9CQW - chains A and D of the 4 polymer chains in the assembly; structure by electron microscopy, 2.61 A resolution.

== Chain A ==
Molecule: Hemoglobin subunit alpha
Source organism: Homo sapiens
UniProt: P69905 (HBA_HUMAN); residues 1-140 here correspond to UniProt positions 2-141 (UniProt number = residue number + 1)
Sequence (140 residues; each row starts with the number of its first residue):
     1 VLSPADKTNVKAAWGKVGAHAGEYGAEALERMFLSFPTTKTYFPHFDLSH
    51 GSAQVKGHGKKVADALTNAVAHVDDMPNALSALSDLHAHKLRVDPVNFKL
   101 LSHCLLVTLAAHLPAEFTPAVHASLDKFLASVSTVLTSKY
Curated features (UniProtKB/Swiss-Prot):
  - binding site (O2): His58
  - binding site (heme b): His87
  - site: Thr8, Asn9 (Microbial infection: Cleavage), Lys11 (Not glycated), Ala13, Trp14 (Microbial infection: Cleavage), Tyr24, Gly25 (Microbial infection: Cleavage), Leu29, Glu30 (Microbial infection: Cleavage), His45, Phe46 (Microbial infection: Cleavage), Asp47, Leu48 (Microbial infection: Cleavage), Ser52, Ala53 (Microbial infection: Cleavage), Val55, Lys56 (Microbial infection: Cleavage), Lys56 (Not glycated), Gly59, Lys60 (Microbial infection: Cleavage), Lys60 (Not glycated), Lys90 (Not glycated), Leu91, Arg92 (Microbial infection: Cleavage), Lys99 (Not glycated), Leu106, Val107 (Microbial infection: Cleavage), Thr108, Leu109 (Microbial infection: Cleavage), Val121, His122 (Microbial infection: Cleavage), Ser133, Thr134 (Microbial infection: Cleavage)
  - modified residue: Ser3 (Phosphoserine), Lys7 (N6-succinyllysine), Thr8 (Phosphothreonine), Lys11 (N6-succinyllysine), Lys16 (N6-acetyllysine), Tyr24 (Phosphotyrosine), Ser35 (Phosphoserine), Lys40 (N6-succinyllysine), Ser49 (Phosphoserine), Ser102 (Phosphoserine), Thr108 (Phosphothreonine), Ser124 (Phosphoserine), Ser131 (Phosphoserine), Thr134 (Phosphothreonine), Thr137 (Phosphothreonine), Ser138 (Phosphoserine)
  - glycosylation (N-linked (Glc) (glycation) lysine): Lys7, Lys16, Lys40, Lys61
Metal / ion sites: heme Fe near His87 (its only coordinating residue here)
Residues lining bound ligands: heme (HEM): Met32, Thr39, Tyr42, Phe43, His45, Phe46, His58, Lys61, Val62, Ala65, Leu66, Leu83, Leu86, His87, Leu91, Val93, Asn97, Phe98, Leu101, Val132, Ser133, Leu136

== Chain D ==
Molecule: Hemoglobin subunit beta
Source organism: Homo sapiens
Notes: fragment: Hb_alpha
UniProt: P68871 (HBB_HUMAN); residues 1-146 here correspond to UniProt positions 2-147 (UniProt number = residue number + 1)
Sequence (146 residues; numbered 1 to 146; the number before each row is that of its first residue):
     1 VHLTPEEKSAVTALWGKVNVDEVGGEALGRLLVVYPWTQRFFESFGDLST
    51 PDAVMGNPKVKAHGKKVLGAFSDGLAHLDNLKGTFATLSELHCDKLHVDP
   101 ENFRLLGNVLVCVLAHHFGKEFTPPVQAAYQKVVAGVANALAHKYH
Not modelled in the structure: 144-146
Curated features (UniProtKB/Swiss-Prot):
  - binding site ((2R)-2,3-bisphosphoglycerate): Val1, His2, Lys82, His143
  - binding site (heme b): His63, His92
  - site: Glu7, Lys8 (Microbial infection: Cleavage), Gly25, Glu26 (Microbial infection: Cleavage), Gly29, Arg30 (Microbial infection: Cleavage), Tyr35, Pro36 (Microbial infection: Cleavage), Trp37, Thr38 (Microbial infection: Cleavage), Phe45, Gly46 (Microbial infection: Cleavage), Asp52, Ala53 (Microbial infection: Cleavage), Gly56, Asn57 (Microbial infection: Cleavage), Lys59 (Not glycated), Phe71, Ser72 (Microbial infection: Cleavage), Gly74, Leu75 (Microbial infection: Cleavage), Lys82 (Not glycated), Thr84, Phe85 (Microbial infection: Cleavage), His92, Cys93 (Microbial infection: Cleavage), Lys95 (Not glycated), Arg104, Leu105 (Microbial infection: Cleavage), Leu110, Val111 (Microbial infection: Cleavage), Gly119, Lys120 (Microbial infection: Cleavage), Phe122, Thr123 (Microbial infection: Cleavage), Ala128, Ala129 (Microbial infection: Cleavage) and 2 more in UniProt
  - modified residue: Val1 (N-acetylvaline), Ser9 (Phosphoserine), Thr12 (Phosphothreonine), Ser44 (Phosphoserine), Thr50 (Phosphothreonine), Lys59 (N6-acetyllysine), Lys82 (N6-acetyllysine), Thr87 (Phosphothreonine), Cys93 (S-nitrosocysteine), Lys144 (N6-acetyllysine)
  - glycosylation: Val1 (N-linked (Glc) (glycation) valine), Lys8 (N-linked (Glc) (glycation) lysine), Lys17 (N-linked (Glc) (glycation) lysine), Lys66 (N-linked (Glc) (glycation) lysine), Lys120 (N-linked (Glc) (glycation) lysine), Lys144 (N-linked (Glc) (glycation) lysine)
Metal / ion sites: heme Fe near His92 (its only coordinating residue here)
Residues lining bound ligands: heme (HEM): Leu31, Thr38, Phe41, Phe42, Phe45, His63, Lys66, Val67, Ala70, Phe71, Leu88, Leu91, His92, Leu96, Val98, Asn102, Phe103, Leu106, Val137, Leu141

== Interface between chain A and chain D ==
Contacting residue pairs - 13 pairs, chain A then chain D:
  Thr38(A) with His97(D)
  Thr41(A) with Arg40(D), hydrogen bond; His97(D)
  Tyr42(A) with Arg40(D)
  Leu91(A) with Arg40(D)
  Arg92(A) with Pro36(D), hydrogen bond (side chain-backbone); Gln39(D), hydrogen bond; Arg40(D)
  Asp94(A) with Trp37(D), hydrogen bond; Asp99(D); Asn102(D), hydrogen bond
  Val96(A) with Asp99(D)
  Lys139(A) with Pro36(D)
Other interface residues (no listed pair), chain A (10 interface residues in all): Val93, Pro95

== Overview ==
Chain A and chain D form an interface of 10 and 7 residues respectively; the contacts include 5 hydrogen
bonds. Among the polar pairs are Thr41(A)-Arg40(D), Arg92(A)-Pro36(D) and Arg92(A)-Gln39(D). Chain A binds
heme. Chain D binds heme.
Here chain A is Hemoglobin subunit alpha and chain D is Hemoglobin subunit beta, both from Homo sapiens. Entry
9CQW (Human DeoxyHb (C2 symmetry) obtained using the SPT Labtech chameleon In the presence of 60 mM ...) was
determined by electron microscopy, deposited together with 9CQM, 9CQN, 9CQO, 9CQP, 9CQQ, 9CQR and 12 further
entries.
